Entry 8WRC (X-ray diffraction, 3.59 A resolution); this record covers chains A and N of the 22 polymer chains in the assembly.

[Chain A]
Molecule: 16S rRNA
Organism: Thermus thermophilus HB8
Sequence (1522 nucleotides; numbered 0 to 1544 plus 19 insertion-coded residues; 42 numbers in that range are skipped by the numbering (no residue carries them; nothing is unmodelled there); the number before each row is that of its first residue; a row labelled like 190A-190L holds insertion residues (190A, then the next letters in order); numbering starts at 0):
     0 UUUGUUGGAGAGUCUGAUCCUGGCUCAGGGUGAACGCUGGCGGCGUGCCU
    50 AAGACAUGCAAGUCGUGCGGG
    73 CCGCGGGGUUUU
    88 ACUCCG
    95 UGGUC
   101 AGCGGCGGACGGGUGAGUAACGCGUGGGU
  129A G
   130 ACCUACCCGGAAGAGGGGGACAACCCGGGGAAACUCGGGCUAAUCCCCCA
   180 UGUGGACCCGC
190A-190L CCCUUGGGGUGU
   191 GUCCAAAGGGCUUU
   216 GCCCGCUUCCGGAUGGGCCCGCGUCCCAUCAGCUAGUUGGUGGGGUAAUG
   266 GCCCACCAAGGCGACGACGGGUAGCCGGUCUGAGAGGAUGGCCGGCCACA
   316 GGGGCACUGAGACACGGGCCCCACUCCUACGGGAGGCAGCAGUUAGGAAU
   366 CUUCCGCAAUGGGCGCAAGCCUGACGGAGCGACGCCGCUUGGAGGAAGAA
   416 GCCCUUCGGGGUGUAAACUCCUGAA
   442 CCCGGGACGAAACCCCCGACGA
   474 GGGGACUGACGGUACCGGG
   494 GUAAUAGCGCCGGCCAACUCCGUGCCAGCAGCCXCGGUAAUACGGAGGGC
   544 GCGAGCGUUACCCGGAUUCACUGGGCGUAAAGGGCGUGUAGGCGGCCUGG
   594 GGCGUCCCAUGUGAAAGACCACGGCUCAACCGUGGGGGAGCGUGGGAUAC
   644 GCUCAGGCUAGACGGUGGGAGAGGGUGGUGGAAUUCCCGGAGUAGCGGUG
   694 AAAUGCGCAGAUACCGGGAGGAACGCCGAUGGCGAAGGCAGCCACCUGGU
   744 CCACCCGUGACGCUGAGGCGCGAAAGCGUGGGGAGCAAACCGGAUUAGAU
   794 ACCCGGGUAGUCCACGCCCUAAACGAUGCGCGCUAGGUCUCUGGGUCU
   848 CCUGGGGGCCGAAGCUAACGCGUUAAGCGCGCCGCCUGGGGAGUACGGCC
   898 GCAAGGCUGAAACUCAAAGGAAUUGACGGGGGCCCGCACAAGCGGUGGAG
   948 CAUGUGGUUUAAUUCGAAGXAACGCGAAGAACCUUACCAGGCCUUGACAU
   998 GCUAGG
 1003A G
  1004 AACCCGGGUGAAAGCCUGGGGUGCCCC
1030A-1030D GCGA
  1031 GGGGAGCCCUAGCACAGGUGCUGCAUGGCCGUCGUCAGCUCGUGCCGUGA
  1081 GGUGUUGGGUUAAGUCCCGCAACGAGCGCAACCCCCGCCGUUAGUUGCCA
  1131 GCGGUUCGGCCGGGCACUCUAACGGGACUGCCCGCGAAA
  1171 GCGGGAGGAAGGAGGGGACGACGUCUGGUCAGCAUGGCCCUUACGGCCUG
  1221 GGCGACACACGUGCUACAAUGCCCACUACAAAGCGAUGCCACCCGGCAAC
  1271 GGGGAGCUAAUCGCAAAAAGGUGGGCCCAGUUCGGAUUGGGGUCUGCAAC
  1321 CCGACCCCAUGAAGCCGGAAUCGCUAGUAAUCGCGGAUCAG
 1361A C
  1362 CAUGCCGCGGUGAAUACGUUCCCGGGCCUUGUACACACXGCCXGUXACGC
  1412 CAUGGGAGCGGGCUCUACCCGAAGUCGCCGGG
  1446 AGCCUACGGG
  1459 CAGGCGCCGAGGGUAGGGCCCGUGACUGGGGCGAAGUCGUAACAAGGUAG
  1509 CUGUACCGGAAGGUGCGGCUGGAUCCACUCCUUUCU
Unresolved in the structure: 0-4, 1533-1538
Sequence notes: conflict U0, C13 (U in NR_037066), C1534 (A1507 in NR_037066), A1535 (C1508 in NR_037066), C1543 (U1514 in NR_037066); insertion (1027, 1031, 1244-1245, 1540-1541)
Modified residues: PSU (pseudouridine-5'-monophosphate) at position 516, G7M (N7-methyl-guanosine-5'-monophosphate) at position 527, M2G (N2-dimethylguanosine-5'-monophosphate) at position 966, 5MC (5-methylcytidine-5'-monophosphate) at position 967, 2MG (2N-methylguanosine-5'-monophosphate) at position 1207, 5MC (5-methylcytidine-5'-monophosphate) at position 1400, 4OC (4n,o2'-methylcytidine-5'-monophosphate) at position 1402, 5MC (5-methylcytidine-5'-monophosphate) at position 1404, 5MC (5-methylcytidine-5'-monophosphate) at position 1407, UR3 (3-methyluridine-5'-monophoshate) at position 1498, MA6 (6N-dimethyladenosine-5'-monophoshate) at position 1518, MA6 (6N-dimethyladenosine-5'-monophoshate) at position 1519, PSU (pseudouridine-5'-monophosphate) at position 1540, PSU (pseudouridine-5'-monophosphate) at position 1541
Covalently attached groups: covalent link 5MC_1407-G1494
Metal / ion sites: Mg2+ site 1: U5 (shared with 1 residue of chain H); Mg2+ site 2 near G21 (its only coordinating residue here); Mg2+ site 3: C48, U49, G115; Mg2+ site 4: C58, U387, G388; Mg2+ site 5: A59, U387; Mg2+ site 6 near G70 (its only coordinating residue here); Mg2+ site 7: G80, U81; Mg2+ site 8 near U82 (its only coordinating residue here); Mg2+ site 9: U83, U84; Mg2+ site 10: G107, G326; Mg2+ site 11: A109, G331; Mg2+ site 12 near G111 (its only coordinating residue here); 121 more Mg2+ sites not listed

[Chain N]
Protein: 30S ribosomal protein S14 type Z
Organism: Thermus thermophilus HB8
Reference sequence: P0DOY6 (RS14Z_THET8); residue numbers follow UniProt; this construct covers 1-61
Sequence (61 residues; each row starts with the number of its first residue):
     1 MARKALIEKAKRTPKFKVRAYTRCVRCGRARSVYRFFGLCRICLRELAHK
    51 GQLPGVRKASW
Unresolved in the structure: 1
Swiss-Prot annotation at these positions:
  - binding site (Zn(2+)): Cys24, Cys27, Cys40, Cys43
Metal / ion sites: Zn2+: Cys24, Cys27, Cys40, Cys43

[Interface between chain A and chain N]
Residue-residue contacts - 79 pairs, chain A then chain N:
  G973(A) with Arg29(N), hydrogen bond to the sugar; Arg41(N), hydrogen bond to the phosphate
  A974(A) with Arg29(N), salt bridge to the phosphate; Arg31(N), base contact; Ser32(N), phosphate contact; Arg41(N), salt bridge to the phosphate
  A975(A) with Ser32(N), hydrogen bond to the sugar; Tyr34(N), hydrogen bond to the base
  G976(A) with Arg31(N), phosphate contact; Ser32(N), phosphate contact; Val33(N), phosphate contact
  A977(A) with Arg31(N), salt bridge to the phosphate
  C979(A) with Val18(N), hydrogen bond to the base; Arg19(N), hydrogen bond to the base
  C980(A) with Val18(N), base contact; Arg19(N), hydrogen bond to the sugar; Tyr21(N), sugar contact
  U981(A) with Leu6(N), phosphate contact; Tyr21(N), sugar contact; Ala30(N), phosphate contact
  U982(A) with Leu6(N), phosphate contact; Arg23(N), salt bridge to the phosphate; Ala30(N), phosphate contact; Arg31(N), base contact
  A983(A) with Arg3(N), salt bridge to the phosphate
  A994(A) with Lys4(N), base contact; Ala5(N), base contact; Lys11(N), sugar contact
  C995(A) with Lys4(N), hydrogen bond to the base
  A1015(A) with Lys15(N), hydrogen bond to the phosphate
  G1047(A) with Lys4(N), salt bridge to the phosphate
  G1048(A) with Ala2(N), phosphate contact; Arg3(N), phosphate contact; Lys4(N), hydrogen bond to the phosphate
  U1049(A) with Ala2(N), base contact; Arg3(N), hydrogen bond to the sugar
  C1059(A) with Arg45(N), hydrogen bond to the phosphate
  C1060(A) with Arg45(N), salt bridge to the phosphate
  C1114(A) with Ser60(N), hydrogen bond to the sugar; Trp61(N), base contact
  C1115(A) with Trp61(N), base contact
  G1186(A) with Trp61(N), base contact
  G1187(A) with Ser60(N), hydrogen bond to the base; Trp61(N), hydrogen bond to the sugar
  A1188(A) with Lys58(N), hydrogen bond to the phosphate; Ser60(N), sugar contact
  C1189(A) with Lys58(N), salt bridge to the phosphate
  G1202(A) with Ala2(N), phosphate contact; Arg26(N), base contact; Cys27(N), hydrogen bond to the sugar; Arg29(N), sugar contact; Ile42(N), base contact; Cys43(N), base contact; Glu46(N), hydrogen bond to the base
  C1203(A) with Ala2(N), hydrogen bond to the phosphate; Cys27(N), sugar contact
  G1216(A) with Arg3(N), salt bridge to the phosphate; Ala5(N), phosphate contact
  C1217(A) with Ala5(N), phosphate contact; Glu8(N), phosphate contact
  C1218(A) with Glu8(N), phosphate contact
  U1219(A) with Lys15(N), salt bridge to the phosphate; Arg19(N), salt bridge to the phosphate
  G1316(A) with Lys17(N), salt bridge to the phosphate; Val18(N), sugar contact
  C1317(A) with Phe16(N), base contact; Lys17(N), hydrogen bond to the phosphate; Val18(N), base contact
  A1318(A) with Val18(N), base contact
  A1357(A) with Tyr34(N), sugar contact
  U1358(A) with Val33(N), sugar contact; Tyr34(N), sugar contact; Arg35(N), hydrogen bond to the phosphate
  C1359(A) with Thr22(N), hydrogen bond to the phosphate; Arg35(N), salt bridge to the phosphate
  A1360(A) with Val18(N), base contact; Arg35(N), salt bridge to the phosphate
  G1368(A) with Trp61(N), hydrogen bond to the phosphate
  C1369(A) with Trp61(N), hydrogen bond to the phosphate
Also at the interface, not in a pair above, chain A (41 interface residues in all): A1046, G1220
Also at the interface, not in a pair above, chain N (36 interface residues in all): Ala20, Gly28, Phe36, Ala59

[Overview]
41 residues of chain A face 36 of chain N across their interface; the contacts include 24 hydrogen bonds and
14 salt bridges. Among the polar pairs are A975(A)-Tyr34(N), C979(A)-Val18(N) and C979(A)-Arg19(N). Curated
annotation (UniProt) lists 4 Zn2+-binding residues on chain N.
Chain A is 16S rRNA and chain N is 30S ribosomal protein S14 type Z, both from Thermus thermophilus HB8; the
structure, Time-Resolved Ambient Temperature Kineto-Crystallographic Structure of Initiation Factor in Complex
with Ribosome, was determined by X-ray diffraction.
